5LEK - chains A and C of the 4 polymer chains in the assembly; structure by X-ray diffraction, 2.80 A resolution.

Chain A:
Protein: Listeriolysin regulatory protein
Organism: Listeria monocytogenes serovar 1/2a (strain ATCC BAA-679 / EGD-e)
UniProt: P22262 (PRFA_LISMO); residues 1-237 here = UniProt positions 1-237
Chain sequence (237 residues; numbered 1 to 237; the number before each row is that of its first residue):
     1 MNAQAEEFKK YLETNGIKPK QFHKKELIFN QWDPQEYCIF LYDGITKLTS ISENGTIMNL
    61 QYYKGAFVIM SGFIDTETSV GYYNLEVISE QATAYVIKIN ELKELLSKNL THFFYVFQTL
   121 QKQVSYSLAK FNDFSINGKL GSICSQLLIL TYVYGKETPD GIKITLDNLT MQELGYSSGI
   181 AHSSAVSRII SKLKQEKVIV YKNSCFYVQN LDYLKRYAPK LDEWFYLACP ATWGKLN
Not modelled in the structure: 1
Sequence notes: conflict Ser145 (Gly in P22262)
UniProt features mapped onto this chain:
  - natural variant: Ser145 (G145S: In prfA* mutant which constitutively overexpresses virulence genes. Presumably blocks prfA in a cofactor-independent transcriptionally active conformation; this construct carries the variant)

Chain C:
Molecule: 30-nt DNA strand
Sequence (30 nucleotides; row label = number of the first residue in the row; note: 1 number in that range is skipped by the numbering (no residue carries it; nothing is unmodelled there); numbers below 1 keep their minus sign (DT-15 is residue -15)):
   -15 TTGAGGCATT AACAT
     1 TTGTTAACGA CGATA

How chain A and chain C interact:
Pairs across the interface (11; chain A residue first):
  Thr170(A) - DA-8(C)  phosphate contact
  Met171(A) - DA-8(C)  hydrogen bond to the phosphate
  Met171(A) - DT-7(C)  phosphate contact
  Ser184(A) - DT-6(C)  base contact
  Ser187(A) - DT-7(C)  hydrogen bond to the phosphate
  Ser187(A) - DT-6(C)  base contact
  Arg188(A) - DA-4(C)  base contact
  Ser191(A) - DT-6(C)  hydrogen bond to the phosphate
  Lys194(A) - DT-7(C)  salt bridge to the phosphate
  Tyr201(A) - DA-8(C)  phosphate contact
  Tyr201(A) - DT-7(C)  phosphate contact
Other interface residues (no listed pair), chain A (9 interface residues in all): Gln172
Other interface residues (no listed pair), chain C (6 interface residues in all): DC-9, DA-5

Overview:
Chain A and chain C form an interface of 9 and 6 residues respectively; the contacts include 3 hydrogen bonds
and 1 salt bridge. Polar contacts include Met171(A)-DA-8(C), Ser187(A)-DT-7(C) and Ser191(A)-DT-6(C).
Chain A is Listeriolysin regulatory protein (Listeria monocytogenes serovar 1/2a (strain ATCC BAA-679 /
EGD-e)) and chain C is a 30-nt DNA strand; the structure, The Transcriptional Regulator PrfA-G145S mutant from
Listeria Monocytogenes in complex with a 30-bp operator PrfA-box motif, was determined by X-ray diffraction,
deposited together with 5LEJ and 5LRS.
